Entry 6ESI (electron microscopy, 6.30 A resolution (low resolution: residue-level contacts below are approximate; hydrogen-bond / salt-bridge calls are withheld)); this record covers chains F and I of the 10 polymer chains in the assembly.

== Chain F ==
Molecule: Histone H4
Source organism: Xenopus laevis
Reference sequence: P62799 (H4_XENLA); residues 1-102 here correspond to UniProt positions 2-103 (UniProt number = residue number + 1)
Amino-acid sequence (102 residues; each row starts with the number of its first residue):
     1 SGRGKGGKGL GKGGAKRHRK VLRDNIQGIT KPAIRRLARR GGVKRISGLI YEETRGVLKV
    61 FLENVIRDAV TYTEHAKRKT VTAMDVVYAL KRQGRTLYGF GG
Unresolved in the structure: 1-19, 102
Curated features (UniProtKB/Swiss-Prot):
  - DNA-binding region: Lys16 to Lys20
  - modified residue: Ser1 (N-acetylserine), Arg3 (Asymmetric dimethylarginine), Lys5 (N6-(2-hydroxyisobutyryl)lysine), Lys8 (N6-(2-hydroxyisobutyryl)lysine), Lys12 (N6-(2-hydroxyisobutyryl)lysine), Lys16 (N6-(2-hydroxyisobutyryl)lysine), Lys20 (N6,N6,N6-trimethyllysine), Lys31 (N6-(2-hydroxyisobutyryl)lysine), Lys44 (N6-(2-hydroxyisobutyryl)lysine), Ser47 (Phosphoserine), Tyr51 (Phosphotyrosine), Lys59 (N6-(2-hydroxyisobutyryl)lysine), Lys77 (N6-(2-hydroxyisobutyryl)lysine), Lys79 (N6-(2-hydroxyisobutyryl)lysine), Tyr88 (Phosphotyrosine), Lys91 (N6-(2-hydroxyisobutyryl)lysine)
  - cross-link (Glycyl lysine isopeptide (Lys-Gly)): Lys31 (interchain with G-Cter in UFM1), Lys91 (interchain with G-Cter in ubiquitin)

== Chain I ==
Molecule: 147-nt DNA strand
Source organism: synthetic construct
Sequence (147 nucleotides; numbered -73 to 73; the number before each row is that of its first residue; numbers below 1 keep their minus sign (DA-73 is residue -73)):
   -73 ACAGGATGTA TATATCTGAC ACGTGCCTGG AGACTAGGGA GTAATCCCCT TGGCGGTTAA
   -13 AACGCGGGGG ACAGCGCGTA CGTGCGTTTA AGCGGTGCTA GAGCTGTCTA CGACCAATTG
    47 AGCGGCCTCG GCACCGGGAT TCTCCAG
Unresolved in the structure: -73 to -60

== Interface between chain F and chain I ==
Contacting residue pairs - 17 pairs, chain F then chain I:
  Lys31(F) - DG8(I)
  Arg35(F) - DG8(I)
  Arg35(F) - DT9(I)
  Arg39(F) - DC7(I)
  Arg39(F) - DG8(I)
  Arg45(F) - DT5(I)
  Arg45(F) - DA6(I)
  Ile46(F) - DC7(I)
  Ser47(F) - DC7(I)
  Gly48(F) - DC7(I)
  Tyr51(F) - DC7(I)
  Tyr51(F) - DG8(I)
  Arg78(F) - DA28(I)
  Lys79(F) - DG27(I)
  Lys79(F) - DA28(I)
  Thr80(F) - DG27(I)
  Thr80(F) - DA28(I)
Interface residues without a listed pair, chain F (12 interface residues in all): Leu49
Interface residues without a listed pair, chain I (8 interface residues in all): DG29

== Overview ==
Chain F and chain I form an interface of 12 and 8 residues respectively. Curated annotation (UniProt) lists a
DNA-binding region on chain F.
Here chain F is Histone H4 (Xenopus laevis) and chain I is a 147-nt DNA strand (synthetic construct). Entry
6ESI (Nucleosome breathing : Class 4) was determined by electron microscopy together with 6ESF, 6ESG and 6ESH
from the same study.
